Entry 9ERI (electron microscopy, 3.30 A resolution); this record covers chains A and C of the 6 polymer chains in the assembly.

== Chain A ==
Name: Na(+)-translocating ferredoxin:NAD(+) oxidoreductase complex subunit A
From: Acetobacterium woodii DSM 1030
Notes: EC 7.2.1.2
UniProtKB: H6LC28 (RNFA_ACEWD); residues 1-191 here = UniProt positions 1-191
Sequence (191 residues; numbered 1 to 191; the number before each row is that of its first residue):
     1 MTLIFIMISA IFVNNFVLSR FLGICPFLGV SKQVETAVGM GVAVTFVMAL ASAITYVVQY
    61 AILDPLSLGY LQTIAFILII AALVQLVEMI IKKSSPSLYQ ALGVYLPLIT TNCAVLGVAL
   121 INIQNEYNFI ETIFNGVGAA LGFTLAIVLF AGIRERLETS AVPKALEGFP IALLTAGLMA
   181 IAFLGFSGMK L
Ion coordination: 2Fe-2S cluster Fe: Cys25, Cys113 (shared with 2 residues of chain E)
Small-molecule neighbours: 2Fe-2S cluster (FES): Gly23, Ile24, Cys25, Pro26, Asn112, Cys113
What the authors report for this chain:
  - 2Fe-2S cluster coordination: Cys25, Cys113
  - mutagenesis - Y105A: decreased catalytic activity
  - mutagenesis - Y105A: decreased growth
  - mutagenesis - T110G: abolished growth
  - mutagenesis - T111G: unchanged growth
  - mutagenesis - Y105A, T111G: abolished growth in response to under 2 mM NaCl

== Chain C ==
Name: Na(+)-translocating ferredoxin:NAD(+) oxidoreductase complex subunit C
From: Acetobacterium woodii DSM 1030
Notes: EC 7.2.1.2
UniProtKB: H6LC32 (RNFC_ACEWD); numbering as in UniProt (aligned over 1-443)
Sequence (443 residues; numbered 1 to 443; the number before each row is that of its first residue):
     1 MNVKHGTFKG GIHPPYRKES TAEVPLGFGK KPEMVIIPMS LHIGAPCTPI VKKGDTVFLG
    61 QRVGEPNGFV SVPVHASVSG KVIAVEERPH ASGDRVMSVV IESDGLDTID PSIKPYGTLE
   121 DMDADAIKKM VLNAGIVGLG GATFPTHVKL AIPPDKKVDC VVLNGAECEP YLTADHHLMT
   181 SQAEKVVMGL KLAMKSVGVE KGFIGVEDNK TDAIEALVKA IGNDSRLEVY SLHTKYPQGA
   241 EKQLIAAITG REVPSGALPA DAGVVVMNVG TAAQIAESMI TGLPLYKRYL TCTGDAIKNP
   301 QTIEIRIGVP FQSVIDQCGG FSSEPGKVIS GGPMMGVTQF VTDIPVMKGT SGILCLTKES
   361 AKIATPSNCI HCGKCVGVCP IHLQPLNIAE YSQRNMWDKC ESNNAMDCIE CGSCSYICPA
   421 KRTLVSSIRV AKREIIAQRR KGN
Ion coordination: 4Fe-4S cluster Fe site 1: Cys369, Cys372, Cys375, Cys418; 4Fe-4S cluster Fe site 2: Cys379, Cys408, Cys411, Cys414
Small-molecule neighbours:
  - FMN (flavin mononucleotide): Gly138, Leu139, Gly140, Lys149, Asn164, Ala166, Glu167, Cys168, Glu169, Tyr236, Pro237, Gly239, Ala240, Glu241, Val266, Met267, Asn268, Thr271, Met335, Ile409, Cys411
  - NAD (nicotinamide-adenine-dinucleotide): Gly140, Gly141, Ala142, Phe144, Lys149, Glu169, Leu172, Glu241, Leu258, Pro259, Met335, Ser351
  - 4Fe-4S cluster (SF4), molecule 1: Cys369, Ile370, His371, Cys372, Gly373, Lys374, Cys375, Leu386, Cys418, Pro419, Ala420, Arg422, Leu424
  - 4Fe-4S cluster (SF4), molecule 2: Cys379, Pro380, Ile381, Pro385, Cys408, Ile409, Glu410, Cys411, Gly412, Ser413, Cys414, Val425, Ile428

== Interface between chain A and chain C ==
Pairs across the interface (7):
  Arg156(A) - His371(C)  hydrogen bond
  Glu158(A) - Lys399(C)  salt bridge
  Thr159(A) - Glu390(C)
  Thr159(A) - Tyr391(C)
  Thr159(A) - Arg394(C)  hydrogen bond (backbone-side chain)
  Ser160(A) - Arg394(C)
  Ala161(A) - Arg394(C)

== In short ==
Chain A and chain C each contribute 5 residues to their interface; the contacts include 2 hydrogen bonds and 1
salt bridge. Polar contacts include Glu158(A)-Lys399(C), Arg156(A)-His371(C) and Thr159(A)-Arg394(C). From the
paper: Y105A and T111G of chain A abolish growth in response to under 2 mM NaCl; 2Fe-2S cluster coordination
by Cys25(A) and Cys113(A).
Here chain A is Na(+)-translocating ferredoxin:NAD(+) oxidoreductase complex subunit A and chain C is
Na(+)-translocating ferredoxin:NAD(+) oxidoreductase complex subunit C, both from Acetobacterium woodii DSM
1030. Entry 9ERI (Cryo-EM structure of sodium pumping Rnf complex from Acetobacterium woodii bound to NADH)
was determined by electron microscopy (same publication as 9ERJ, 9ERK and 9ERL).
